Entry 5M33 (X-ray diffraction, 1.28 A resolution); this record covers chains A and B.

[Chain A (and B)]
Molecule: CD81 antigen
Organism: Homo sapiens
Notes: chain B of this document is another copy of the same molecule, construct and numbering; everything in this record applies to it too
UniProtKB: P60033 (CD81_HUMAN); numbering as in UniProt (aligned over 113-201)
Sequence (101 residues; row label = number of the first residue in the row):
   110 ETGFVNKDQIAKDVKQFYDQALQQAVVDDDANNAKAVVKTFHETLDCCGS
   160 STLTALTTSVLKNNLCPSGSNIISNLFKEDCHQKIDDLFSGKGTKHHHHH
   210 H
Disordered / not traced: 202-210 (chain B: 110-111, 137-140, 202-210)
Differences from the reference sequence: cloning artifact (110-112); expression tag (202-210)
Cystine bridges: C156-C190, C157-C175
Curated features (UniProtKB/Swiss-Prot):
  - site (Important for interaction with integrin): K116, K144, K148
  - mutagenesis: K116 (K116E: Reduces binding to integrin), I119 (I119A: No effect on integrin binding), K121 (K121E: No effect on integrin binding), K124 (K124E: No effect on integrin binding), F126 (F126A: No effect on integrin binding), K144 (K144E: Reduces binding to integrin; when associated with E-148), K148 (K148E: Reduces binding to integrin; when associated with E-144), F186 (F186A: No effect on integrin binding), K187 (K187E: No effect on integrin binding), E188 (E188K/Q: Strongly reduced affinity for HCV protein E2; when associated with E-196; E188K: Mildly reduced affinity for HCV protein E2), D196 (D196E: Strongly reduced affinity for HCV protein E2; when associated with K-188 or Q-188; D196K/Q/R: Strongly reduced affinity for HCV protein E2)

[How chain A and chain B interact]
Pairs across the interface (47):
  E110(A) - Q125(B)
  T111(A) - Q125(B)
  T111(A) - Q129(B)
  G112(A) - Q129(B)
  V114(A) - D122(B)
  V114(A) - Q125(B)
  V114(A) - F126(B)
  K116(A) - F126(B)
  I119(A) - I119(B)  hydrophobic
  I119(A) - D122(B)
  I119(A) - V123(B)  hydrophobic
  I119(A) - F126(B)  hydrophobic
  D122(A) - V114(B)
  D122(A) - I119(B)
  V123(A) - I119(B)  hydrophobic
  V123(A) - V123(B)  hydrophobic
  V123(A) - F198(B)  hydrophobic
  Q125(A) - V114(B)
  F126(A) - V114(B)
  F126(A) - K116(B)
  F126(A) - F198(B)  hydrophobic
  Q129(A) - G112(B)
  Q129(A) - F113(B)
  Q129(A) - V114(B)  hydrogen bond (side chain-backbone)
  N142(A) - S199(B)  hydrogen bond (side chain-backbone)
  A145(A) - G200(B)
  V146(A) - F198(B)
  V146(A) - S199(B)
  V146(A) - G200(B)
  T149(A) - L197(B)
  T149(A) - G200(B)  hydrogen bond (side chain-backbone)
  T149(A) - K201(B)
  F150(A) - L197(B)
  F150(A) - F198(B)  hydrophobic
  T153(A) - T153(B)
  L154(A) - T153(B)
  L197(A) - T149(B)
  L197(A) - F150(B)
  F198(A) - V123(B)  hydrophobic
  F198(A) - F126(B)  hydrophobic
  F198(A) - V146(B)
  F198(A) - F150(B)  hydrophobic
  S199(A) - N142(B)  hydrogen bond (backbone-side chain)
  G200(A) - A145(B)
  G200(A) - V146(B)
  G200(A) - T149(B)  hydrogen bond (backbone-side chain)
  K201(A) - T149(B)
Other interface residues (no listed pair), chain A (24 interface residues in all): D196
Other interface residues (no listed pair), chain B (24 interface residues in all): D128, L154, D196

[In short]
The chain A/chain B interface involves 24 residues from each chain; the contacts include 5 hydrogen bonds.
Polar contacts include Q129(A)-V114(B), N142(A)-S199(B) and T149(A)-G200(B). Curated annotation (UniProt)
lists 11 mutagenesis sites on chain A.
Chain A and chain B are both CD81 antigen (Homo sapiens); the structure, Structural tuning of CD81LEL (space
group P21), was determined by X-ray diffraction, deposited together with 5M2C, 5M3D, 5M3T and 5M4R.
